7QDY - chains A and C of the 5 polymer chains in the assembly; structure by electron microscopy, 3.10 A resolution.

# Chain A
Name: Helicase SKI2W
From: Homo sapiens
Notes: EC 3.6.4.-
UniProt: Q15477 (SKIV2_HUMAN); residues 1-1246 here = UniProt positions 1-1246
Amino-acid sequence (1246 residues; row label = number of the first residue in the row):
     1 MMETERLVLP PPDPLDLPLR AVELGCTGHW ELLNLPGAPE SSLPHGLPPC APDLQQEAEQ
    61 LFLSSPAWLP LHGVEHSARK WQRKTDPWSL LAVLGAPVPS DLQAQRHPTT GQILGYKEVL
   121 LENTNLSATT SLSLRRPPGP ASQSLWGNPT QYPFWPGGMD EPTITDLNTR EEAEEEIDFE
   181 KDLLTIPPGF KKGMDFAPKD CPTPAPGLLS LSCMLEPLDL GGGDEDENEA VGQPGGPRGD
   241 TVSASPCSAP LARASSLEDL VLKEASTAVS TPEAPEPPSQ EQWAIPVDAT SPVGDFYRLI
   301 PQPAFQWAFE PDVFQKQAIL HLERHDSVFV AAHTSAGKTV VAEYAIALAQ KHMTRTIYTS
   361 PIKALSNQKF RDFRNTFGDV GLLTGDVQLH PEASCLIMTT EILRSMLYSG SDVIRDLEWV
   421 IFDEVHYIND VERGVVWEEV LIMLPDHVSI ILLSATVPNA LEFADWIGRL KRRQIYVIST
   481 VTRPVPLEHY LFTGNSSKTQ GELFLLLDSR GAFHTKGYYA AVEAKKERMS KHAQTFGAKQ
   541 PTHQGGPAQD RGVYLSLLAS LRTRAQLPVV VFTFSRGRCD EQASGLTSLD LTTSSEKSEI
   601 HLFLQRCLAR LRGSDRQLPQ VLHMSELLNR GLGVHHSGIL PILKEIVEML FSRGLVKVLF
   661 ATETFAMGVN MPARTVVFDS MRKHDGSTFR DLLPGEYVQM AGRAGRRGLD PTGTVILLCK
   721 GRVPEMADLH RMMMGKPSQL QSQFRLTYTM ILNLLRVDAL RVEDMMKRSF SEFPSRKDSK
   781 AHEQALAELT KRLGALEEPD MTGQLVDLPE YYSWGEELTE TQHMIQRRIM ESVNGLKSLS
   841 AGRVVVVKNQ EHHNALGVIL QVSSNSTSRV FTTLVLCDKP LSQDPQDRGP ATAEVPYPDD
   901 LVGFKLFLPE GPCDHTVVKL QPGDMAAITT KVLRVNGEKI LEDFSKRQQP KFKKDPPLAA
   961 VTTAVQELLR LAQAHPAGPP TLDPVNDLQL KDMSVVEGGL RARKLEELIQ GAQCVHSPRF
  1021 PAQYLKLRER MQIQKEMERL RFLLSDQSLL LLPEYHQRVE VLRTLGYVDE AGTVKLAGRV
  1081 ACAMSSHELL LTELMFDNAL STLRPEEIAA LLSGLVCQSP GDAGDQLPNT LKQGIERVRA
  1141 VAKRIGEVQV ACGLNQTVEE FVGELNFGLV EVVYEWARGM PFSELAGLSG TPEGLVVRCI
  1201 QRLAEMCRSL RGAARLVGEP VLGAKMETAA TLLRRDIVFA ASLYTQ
Not modelled in the structure: 202-204, 210-250, 264-280, 530-545
From the paper describing this entry:
  - mutagenesis - E424Q: abolished catalytic activity
  - disease-associated variants - V341G: abolished catalytic activity
  - disease-associated variants - A332P, E438K, R483C: decreased catalytic activity (proposed by the authors, not directly observed)
  - disease-associated variants - E438K, W466G, R483C, Q1034DEL (citing earlier work)
  - binding site for the 25-nt RNA strand: W146
  - disease-associated variants - R888DEL (proposed by the authors, not directly observed)

# Chain C
Name: WD repeat-containing protein 61
From: Homo sapiens
UniProt: Q9GZS3 (WDR61_HUMAN); residues 1-305 here = UniProt positions 1-305
Amino-acid sequence (305 residues; each row starts with the number of its first residue):
     1 MTNQYGILFK QEQAHDDAIW SVAWGTNKKE NSETVVTGSL DDLVKVWKWR DERLDLQWSL
    61 EGHQLGVVSV DISHTLPIAA SSSLDAHIRL WDLENGKQIK SIDAGPVDAW TLAFSPDSQY
   121 LATGTHVGKV NIFGVESGKK EYSLDTRGKF ILSIAYSPDG KYLASGAIDG IINIFDIATG
   181 KLLHTLEGHA MPIRSLTFSP DSQLLVTASD DGYIKIYDVQ HANLAGTLSG HASWVLNVAF
   241 CPDDTHFVSS SSDKSVKVWD VGTRTCVHTF FDHQDQVWGV KYNGNGSKIV SVGDDQEIHI
   301 YDCPI

# Chain A / chain C interface
Pairs across the interface (6):
  W146(A) - M1(C)  hydrophobic
  Q388(A) - T2(C)
  Q388(A) - N3(C)
  L389(A) - Q4(C)
  R1208(A) - M1(C)
  A1241(A) - Q4(C)
Interface residues without a listed pair, chain A (13 interface residues in all): S144, R610, L611, R612, R616, T1231, R1234, Q1246
Interface residues without a listed pair, chain C (12 interface residues in all): I7, L8, K10, E12, H268, T269, F271, Q274

# Summary
The interface between chain A and chain C involves 13 residues on one side and 12 on the other. The paper
reports a binding site for the 25-nt RNA strand at W146(A); A332P, E438K and R483C of chain A reduce catalytic
activity; 5 substitutions were tested in all.
Chain A is Helicase SKI2W and chain C is WD repeat-containing protein 61, both from Homo sapiens; the
structure, RNA-bound human SKI complex, was determined by electron microscopy (same publication as 7QDZ, 7QE0,
7QDR and 7QDS).
